7XQ4 - chain A; structure by X-ray diffraction, 1.58 A resolution.

[Chain A]
Molecule: SQHop_cyclase_C domain-containing protein
From: Streptomyces showdoensis
UniProtKB: A0A2P2GK84 (A0A2P2GK84_9ACTN); residue numbers follow UniProt; this construct covers 16-523
Amino-acid sequence (514 residues; numbered 10 to 523; the number before each row is that of its first residue):
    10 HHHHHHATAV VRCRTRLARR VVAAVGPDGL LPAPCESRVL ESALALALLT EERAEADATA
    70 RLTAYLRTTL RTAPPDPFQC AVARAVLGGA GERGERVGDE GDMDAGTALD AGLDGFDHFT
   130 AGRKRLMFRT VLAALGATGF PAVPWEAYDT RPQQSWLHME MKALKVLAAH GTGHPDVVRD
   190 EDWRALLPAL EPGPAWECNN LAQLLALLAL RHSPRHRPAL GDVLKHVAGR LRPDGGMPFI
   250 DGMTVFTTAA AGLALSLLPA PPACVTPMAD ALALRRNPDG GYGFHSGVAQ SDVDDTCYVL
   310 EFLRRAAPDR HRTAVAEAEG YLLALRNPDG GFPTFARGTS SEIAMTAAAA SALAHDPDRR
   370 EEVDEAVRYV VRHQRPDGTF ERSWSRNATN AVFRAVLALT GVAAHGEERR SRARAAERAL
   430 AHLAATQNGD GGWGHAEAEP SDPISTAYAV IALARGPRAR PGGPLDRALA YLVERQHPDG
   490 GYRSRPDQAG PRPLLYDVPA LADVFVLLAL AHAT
Unresolved in the structure: 10-15, 98-112, 160-163
Sequence notes: expression tag (10-15)
Curated features (UniProtKB/Swiss-Prot):
  - active site: Asp-303 (Proton donor)
  - binding site ((2E,6E)-farnesyl diphosphate): Arg-132, Lys-133, Gln-163, Trp-165, Arg-501
  - binding site (Mg(2+)): Glu-169
What the authors report for this chain:
  - catalytic residues: Asp-303, Arg-403
  - mutagenesis - E169A, D303A: abolished catalytic activity
  - contacts within the chain: Asp-303/Arg-403 (hydrogen bond)
  - mutagenesis - R132A/K133A, Q163A, Q163A/W165A, W165A, R403A, R501A, Y505F: decreased catalytic activity
  - catalytic residues: Tyr-307 (proposed by the authors, not directly observed)

[In short]
From UniProt: active-site residue Asp-303, 5 (2E,6E)-farnesyl diphosphate-binding residues and Mg2+-binding
residue Glu-169. The paper reports catalytic residues Asp-303, Arg-403 and Tyr-307; R132A/K133A, Q163A and
Q163A/W165A, among others, reduce catalytic activity; 9 substitutions were tested in all.
Chain A is SQHop_cyclase_C domain-containing protein (Streptomyces showdoensis); the structure, Drimenyl
diphosphate synthase from Streptomyces showdoensis (apo), was determined by X-ray diffraction, deposited
together with 7XQZ, 7XR7, 7XRA and 7XRU.
